5IOQ - chains C and D of the 4 polymer chains in the assembly; structure by X-ray diffraction, 1.93 A resolution.

# Chain C (and D)
Name: Thymidylate synthase ThyX
Organism: Thermotoga maritima (strain ATCC 43589 / MSB8 / DSM 3109 / JCM 10099)
Notes: EC 2.1.1.148; chain D of this document is another copy of the same molecule, construct and numbering; everything in this record applies to it too
UniProt: Q9WYT0 (THYX_THEMA); residues 1-220 here = UniProt positions 1-220
Amino-acid sequence (232 residues; each row starts with the number of its first residue; numbers below 1 keep their minus sign (Met-11 is residue -11)):
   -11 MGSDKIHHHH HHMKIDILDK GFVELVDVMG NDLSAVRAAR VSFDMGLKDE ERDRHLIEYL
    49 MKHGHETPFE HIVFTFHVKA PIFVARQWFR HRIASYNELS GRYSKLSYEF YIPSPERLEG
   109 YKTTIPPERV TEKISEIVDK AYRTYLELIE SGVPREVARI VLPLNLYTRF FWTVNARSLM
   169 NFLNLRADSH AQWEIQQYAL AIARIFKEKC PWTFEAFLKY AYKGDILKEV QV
Disordered / not traced: -11 to -1, 33-34, 220 (chain D: -11 to 0, 31-36, 220)
Differences from the reference sequence: initiating methionine (-11); expression tag (-10 to 0)
Residues lining bound ligands:
  - 2'-deoxyuridine (DUR), molecule 1: Arg74, Gln75, Arg78, Arg174
  - 2'-deoxyuridine (DUR), molecule 2: Phe77, Glu86, Leu87, Ser88, Gly89, Arg90
  - FAD (flavin-adenine dinucleotide), molecule 1: Thr55, Glu58, Ile81, Asn163, Arg165, Ser166
  - FAD, molecule 2: Arg78, His79, Arg80, Ile81, Ser166, Asn169, Leu173, Arg174, His178, Ala179
  - FAD, molecule 3: Ala82, Ser83, Tyr84, Asn85, Glu86, Ser88, Arg90
Curated features (UniProtKB/Swiss-Prot):
  - motif: Arg78 to Ser88 (ThyX motif)
  - active site: Arg174 (Involved in ionization of N3 of dUMP, leading to its activation)
  - binding site (FAD): Thr55, Arg78 to Ile81, Glu86, Asn163 to Arg165, Asn169
  - binding site (dUMP): Gln75 to Arg78, Glu86 to Arg90, Arg147, Arg174
  - mutagenesis: His53 (H53A: Shows 1.39% of wild-type activity), Ser88 (S88A/C: Still catalytically active although shows a large decrease in activity), Arg90 (R90A: Binds dUMP 670-fold weaker than wild-type), Glu144 (E144A: Shows 0.113% of wild-type activity; E144R: Shows 0.016% of wild-type activity), Arg174 (R174A: Still catalytically active although only shows 0.0008% of wild-type activity. Binds dUMP 7300-fold weaker than wild-type; R174K: Loss of catalytic activity)
From the paper describing this entry:
  - binding site for 2'-deoxyuridine: Arg174
  - binding site for 2'-deoxyuridine: Arg90 (proposed by the authors, not directly observed)
  - catalytic residues: Arg174

# Chain C / chain D interface
Residue-residue contacts (74):
  Ile70(C) - Arg74(D)
  Phe71(C) - Ile148(D)  hydrophobic
  Ala73(C) - Arg74(D)
  Arg74(C) - Ile70(D)
  Arg74(C) - Ala73(D)
  Arg74(C) - Arg74(D)
  Arg74(C) - Glu86(D)  salt bridge
  Phe77(C) - Arg78(D)
  Arg78(C) - Phe77(D)
  Arg78(C) - Tyr84(D)  hydrogen bond (side chain-backbone)
  Arg80(C) - Arg80(D)
  Arg80(C) - Ala82(D)  hydrogen bond (side chain-backbone)
  Arg80(C) - Ser83(D)
  Ala82(C) - Arg80(D)  hydrogen bond (backbone-side chain)
  Ser83(C) - Arg80(D)
  Tyr84(C) - Arg78(D)  hydrogen bond (backbone-side chain)
  Glu86(C) - Arg74(D)  salt bridge
  Arg90(C) - His178(D)  hydrogen bond (side chain-backbone)
  Arg90(C) - Ala179(D)
  Arg90(C) - Gln180(D)
  Pro101(C) - Ile148(D)  hydrophobic
  Arg105(C) - Glu144(D)  salt bridge
  Arg105(C) - Val145(D)
  Tyr109(C) - Pro142(D)
  Thr111(C) - Ser139(D)
  Thr111(C) - Gly140(D)
  Thr112(C) - Ser139(D)  hydrogen bond (backbone-backbone)
  Ile113(C) - Ser139(D)
  Val118(C) - Leu136(D)  hydrophobic
  Val118(C) - Val141(D)  hydrophobic
  Lys121(C) - Glu135(D)  salt bridge
  Lys121(C) - Leu136(D)
  Ile122(C) - Leu136(D)  hydrophobic
  Ile122(C) - Val149(D)  hydrophobic
  Ile125(C) - Lys128(D)
  Ile125(C) - Ala129(D)
  Ile125(C) - Thr132(D)
  Ile125(C) - Val149(D)  hydrophobic
  Lys128(C) - Ile125(D)
  Ala129(C) - Ile125(D)
  Thr132(C) - Ile125(D)
  Leu136(C) - Val118(D)  hydrophobic
  Leu136(C) - Ile122(D)  hydrophobic
  Ser139(C) - Thr111(D)
  Ser139(C) - Thr112(D)  hydrogen bond (backbone-backbone)
  Ser139(C) - Ile113(D)
  Gly140(C) - Thr111(D)
  Val141(C) - Val118(D)  hydrophobic
  Pro142(C) - Tyr109(D)
  Glu144(C) - Arg105(D)  salt bridge
  Glu144(C) - Gln180(D)  hydrogen bond (backbone-side chain)
  Val145(C) - Arg105(D)
  Arg147(C) - Leu152(D)
  Ile148(C) - Phe71(D)  hydrophobic
  Ile148(C) - Pro101(D)  hydrophobic
  Ile148(C) - Pro151(D)
  Ile148(C) - Leu152(D)  hydrogen bond (backbone-backbone)
  Ile148(C) - Asn153(D)  hydrogen bond (backbone-backbone)
  Val149(C) - Ile125(D)  hydrophobic
  Val149(C) - Pro151(D)
  Leu150(C) - Pro151(D)
  Leu150(C) - Leu152(D)  hydrogen bond (backbone-backbone)
  Pro151(C) - Ile148(D)
  Pro151(C) - Val149(D)
  Pro151(C) - Leu150(D)
  Leu152(C) - Arg147(D)
  Leu152(C) - Ile148(D)  hydrogen bond (backbone-backbone)
  Leu152(C) - Leu150(D)  hydrogen bond (backbone-backbone)
  Leu152(C) - Leu152(D)  hydrophobic
  Asn153(C) - Ile148(D)  hydrogen bond (backbone-backbone)
  His178(C) - Arg90(D)  hydrogen bond (backbone-side chain)
  Ala179(C) - Arg90(D)
  Gln180(C) - Arg90(D)
  Gln180(C) - Glu144(D)  hydrogen bond (side chain-backbone)
Interface residues without a listed pair, chain C (50 interface residues in all): Gln75, Asn85, Tyr99, Leu106, Lys110, Glu135, Glu138, Thr156
Interface residues without a listed pair, chain D (49 interface residues in all): Gln75, Asn85, Tyr99, Leu106, Lys110, Lys121, Glu138

# Summary
50 residues of chain C face 49 of chain D across their interface; the contacts include 16 hydrogen bonds and 5
salt bridges. Polar contacts include Arg74(C)-Glu86(D), Arg105(C)-Glu144(D) and Lys121(C)-Glu135(D). Bound to
chain C: 3 copies of flavin-adenine dinucleotide and 2'-deoxyuridine. From the paper: the catalytic residue
Arg174(C); a binding site for 2'-deoxyuridine at Arg174(C) and Arg90(C).
Both chains are Thymidylate synthase ThyX (Thermotoga maritima (strain ATCC 43589 / MSB8 / DSM 3109 / JCM
10099)). Entry 5IOQ (Flavin-dependent thymidylate synthase in complex with FAD and deoxyuridine) was
determined by X-ray diffraction (same publication as 5IOR, 5IOS and 5IOT).
